PDB entry 3QJ3 | X-ray diffraction, 1.85 A resolution | chain A

[Chain A]
Name: Cathepsin L-like protein
Organism: Tenebrio molitor
Notes: EC 3.4.22.15
UniProtKB: Q69G21 (Q69G21_TENMO); residues 1-320 here correspond to UniProt positions 17-336 (UniProt number = residue number + 16)
Amino-acid sequence (331 residues; numbered -10 to 320; the number before each row is that of its first residue; numbers below 1 keep their minus sign (Met-10 is residue -10)):
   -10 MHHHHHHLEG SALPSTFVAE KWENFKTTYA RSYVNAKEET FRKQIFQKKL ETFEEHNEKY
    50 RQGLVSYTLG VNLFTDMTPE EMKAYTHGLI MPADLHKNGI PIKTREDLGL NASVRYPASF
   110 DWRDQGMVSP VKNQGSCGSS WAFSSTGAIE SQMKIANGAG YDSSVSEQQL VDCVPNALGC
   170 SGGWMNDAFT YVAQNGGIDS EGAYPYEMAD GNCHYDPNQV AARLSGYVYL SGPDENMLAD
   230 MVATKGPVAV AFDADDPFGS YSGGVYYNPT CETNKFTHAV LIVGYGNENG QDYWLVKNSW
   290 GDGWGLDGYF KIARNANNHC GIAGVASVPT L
Disordered / not traced: -10 to 1
Sequence notes: expression tag (-10 to 0); engineered mutation Ser129 (Cys145 in Q69G21)
Disulfides: Cys126-Cys169, Cys162-Cys202, Cys260-Cys309

[Summary]
Chain A is Cathepsin L-like protein (Tenebrio molitor); the structure, Structure of digestive procathepsin L2
proteinase from Tenebrio molitor larval midgut, was determined by X-ray diffraction, deposited together with
3QT4.
